Entry 3ZWW (X-ray diffraction, 2.30 A resolution); this record covers chains A and B.

== Chain A (and B) ==
Name: ADP-ribosyl cyclase
Source organism: Aplysia californica
Notes: EC 3.2.2.5; chain B of this document is another copy of the same molecule, construct and numbering; everything in this record applies to it too
UniProt: P29241 (NADA_APLCA); residues 1-258 here correspond to UniProt positions 25-282 (UniProt number = residue number + 24)
Sequence (260 residues; row label = number of the first residue in the row; numbers below 1 keep their minus sign (Ala-1 is residue -1)):
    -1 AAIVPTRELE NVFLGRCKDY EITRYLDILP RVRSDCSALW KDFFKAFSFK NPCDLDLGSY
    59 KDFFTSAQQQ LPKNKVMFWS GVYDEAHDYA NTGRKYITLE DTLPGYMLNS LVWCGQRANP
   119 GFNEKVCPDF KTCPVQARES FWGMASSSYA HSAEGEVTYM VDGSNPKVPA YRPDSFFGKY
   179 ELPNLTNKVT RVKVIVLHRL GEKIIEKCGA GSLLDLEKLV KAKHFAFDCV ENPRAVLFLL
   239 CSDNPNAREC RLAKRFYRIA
Unresolved in the structure: -1 to 0, 253-258 (chain B: 251-258)
Construct notes: expression tag (-1 to 0)
Disulfide bonds: Cys15-Cys34, Cys51-Cys131, Cys112-Cys125, Cys206-Cys227, Cys239-Cys248
Covalently attached groups: compound AVU linked to Glu179
Ligand contacts: AVU ([(2R,3S,4R,5R)-5-(6-amino-9H-purin-9-yl)-3,4-dihydroxytetrahydrofuran-2-yl]methyl [(2R,3R,4R)-4-fluoro-3-hydroxytetrahydrofuran-2-yl]methyl dihydrogen diphosphate): Phe76, Trp77, Ser78, Gly79, Leu97, Glu98, Asn107, Ser108, Trp140, Ser144, Arg170, Ser173, Phe174, Phe175

== Chain A / chain B interface ==
Pairs across the interface (46; chain A residue first):
  Arg5(A) - Ile20(B)
  Glu6(A) - Lys16(B)  salt bridge
  Asn9(A) - Lys16(B)
  Val10(A) - Ile20(B)  hydrophobic
  Gly13(A) - Gly13(B)
  Arg14(A) - Asp17(B)  salt bridge
  Arg14(A) - Thr21(B)  hydrogen bond
  Arg14(A) - Arg22(B)
  Lys16(A) - Glu6(B)  salt bridge
  Lys16(A) - Asn9(B)
  Asp17(A) - Arg14(B)  salt bridge
  Ile20(A) - Arg5(B)
  Ile20(A) - Val10(B)  hydrophobic
  Thr21(A) - Val10(B)
  Thr21(A) - Arg14(B)  hydrogen bond
  Arg22(A) - Arg14(B)
  Asp82(A) - Arg92(B)  salt bridge
  Lys93(A) - Asp241(B)  salt bridge
  Tyr104(A) - Arg22(B)
  Leu109(A) - Thr21(B)
  Arg232(A) - Pro243(B)  hydrogen bond (side chain-backbone)
  Arg232(A) - Asn244(B)
  Ala233(A) - Ser240(B)  hydrogen bond (backbone-side chain)
  Phe236(A) - Phe236(B)
  Phe236(A) - Cys239(B)
  Phe236(A) - Ser240(B)
  Phe236(A) - Pro243(B)  hydrophobic
  Phe236(A) - Cys248(B)
  Leu237(A) - Leu237(B)  hydrophobic
  Leu237(A) - Ser240(B)
  Cys239(A) - Phe236(B)  hydrophobic
  Ser240(A) - Ala233(B)
  Ser240(A) - Phe236(B)
  Ser240(A) - Leu237(B)
  Pro243(A) - Arg232(B)
  Pro243(A) - Phe236(B)  hydrophobic
  Cys248(A) - Arg232(B)
  Cys248(A) - Phe236(B)
  Arg249(A) - Leu250(B)
  Leu250(A) - Arg232(B)
  Leu250(A) - Leu235(B)  hydrophobic
  Leu250(A) - Phe236(B)  hydrophobic
  Leu250(A) - Cys248(B)
  Leu250(A) - Arg249(B)
  Ala251(A) - Arg249(B)  hydrogen bond (backbone-backbone)
  Ala251(A) - Leu250(B)
Also at the interface, not in a pair above, chain A (31 interface residues in all): Thr4, Glu19, Asp86, Arg92, Asp241
Also at the interface, not in a pair above, chain B (33 interface residues in all): Thr4, Glu19, Asp82, Asn89, Lys93, Tyr104, Leu109, Glu247

== In short ==
The interface between chain A and chain B involves 31 residues on one side and 33 on the other, with 5
hydrogen bonds and 6 salt bridges. Polar pairs include Glu6(A)-Lys16(B), Arg14(A)-Asp17(B) and
Asp82(A)-Arg92(B). Compound AVU is covalently linked to Glu179(A).
Chain A and chain B are both ADP-ribosyl cyclase (Aplysia californica); the structure, Crystal structure of
ADP-ribosyl cyclase complexed with ara-2'F-ADP- ribose at 2.3 angstrom, was determined by X-ray diffraction
(same publication as 3ZWM, 3ZWN, 3ZWO, 3ZWP and 3ZWV).
